4EFR - chain A; structure by X-ray diffraction, 2.50 A resolution.

# Chain A
Molecule: 30kDa protein
Source organism: Bombyx mori
Reference sequence: E5EVW2 (E5EVW2_BOMMO); residues 1-239 here correspond to UniProt positions 18-256 (UniProt number = residue number + 17)
Amino-acid sequence (239 residues; numbered 1 to 239; the number before each row is that of its first residue):
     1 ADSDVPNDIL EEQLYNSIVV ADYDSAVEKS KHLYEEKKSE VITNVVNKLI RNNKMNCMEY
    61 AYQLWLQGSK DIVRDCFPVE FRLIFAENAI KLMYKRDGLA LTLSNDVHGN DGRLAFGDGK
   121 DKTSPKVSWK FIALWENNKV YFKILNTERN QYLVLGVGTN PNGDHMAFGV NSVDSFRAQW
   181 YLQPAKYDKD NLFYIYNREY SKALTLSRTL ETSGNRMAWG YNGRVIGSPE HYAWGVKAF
Disordered / not traced: 1-4
Modified positions: Trp180 (7-hydroxy-l-tryptophan; 0AF)

# Overview
Chain A is 30kDa protein (Bombyx mori); the structure, Bombyx mori lipoprotein 7 (crystal form II) at 2.50 A
resolution, was determined by X-ray diffraction, deposited together with 4EFP and 4EFQ.
